PDB entry 9NEL | electron microscopy, 3.20 A resolution | chains A and B

# Chain A
Name: DNA primase
Notes: EC 2.7.7.-
Reference sequence: P10236 (PRIM_HHV11); residues 1-1058 here = UniProt positions 1-1058
Chain sequence (1058 residues; numbered 1 to 1058; the number before each row is that of its first residue):
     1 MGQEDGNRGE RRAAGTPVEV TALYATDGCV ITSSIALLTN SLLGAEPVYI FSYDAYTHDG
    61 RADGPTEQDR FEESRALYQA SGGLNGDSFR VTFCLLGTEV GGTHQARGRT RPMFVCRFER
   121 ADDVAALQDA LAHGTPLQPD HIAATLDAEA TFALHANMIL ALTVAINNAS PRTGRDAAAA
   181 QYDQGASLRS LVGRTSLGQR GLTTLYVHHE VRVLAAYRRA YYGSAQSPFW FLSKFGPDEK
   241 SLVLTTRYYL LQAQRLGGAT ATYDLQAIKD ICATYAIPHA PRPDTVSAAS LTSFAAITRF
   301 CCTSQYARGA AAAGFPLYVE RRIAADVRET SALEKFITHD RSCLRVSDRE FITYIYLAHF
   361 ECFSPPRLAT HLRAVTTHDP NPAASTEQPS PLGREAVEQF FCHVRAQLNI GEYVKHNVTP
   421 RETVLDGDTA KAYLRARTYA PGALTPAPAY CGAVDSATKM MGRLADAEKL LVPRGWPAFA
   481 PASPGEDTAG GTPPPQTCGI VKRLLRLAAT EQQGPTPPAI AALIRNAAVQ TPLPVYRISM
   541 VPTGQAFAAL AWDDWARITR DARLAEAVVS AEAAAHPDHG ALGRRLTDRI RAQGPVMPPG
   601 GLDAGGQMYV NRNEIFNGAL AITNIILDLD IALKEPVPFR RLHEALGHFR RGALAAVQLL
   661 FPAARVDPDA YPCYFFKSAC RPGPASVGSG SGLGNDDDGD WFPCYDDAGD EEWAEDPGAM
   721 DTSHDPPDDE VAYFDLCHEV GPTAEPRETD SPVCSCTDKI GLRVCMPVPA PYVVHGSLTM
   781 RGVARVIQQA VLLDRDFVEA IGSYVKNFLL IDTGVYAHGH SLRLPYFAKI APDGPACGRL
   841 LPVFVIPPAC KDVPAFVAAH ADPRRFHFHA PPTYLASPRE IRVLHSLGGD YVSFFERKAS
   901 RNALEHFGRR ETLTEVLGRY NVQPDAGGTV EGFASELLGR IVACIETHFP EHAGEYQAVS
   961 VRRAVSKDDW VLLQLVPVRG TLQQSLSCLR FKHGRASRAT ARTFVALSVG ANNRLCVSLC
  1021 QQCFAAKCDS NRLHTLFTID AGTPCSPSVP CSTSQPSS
Disordered / not traced: 1-16, 28, 42, 59-65, 100-107, 168-201, 257-259, 289-291, 405-891, 909-911, 922-923, 946-1003, 1008-1015, 1021-1038, 1041-1058
Construct notes: conflict Thr-260 (Gly in P10236)
Residues lining bound ligands: Amenamevir (A1BXD): Tyr-356, Leu-357, His-359, Phe-360, Phe-363, Pro-365, Ala-899, Asn-902, Ala-903, His-906
UniProt features mapped onto this chain:
  - zinc finger: Cys-988 to Cys-1028 (CHC2-type)
  - site (Essential for primase activity): Asp-628, Asp-630
  - natural variant: Val-211 (V211A: In strain: Nonneuroinvasive mutant HF10), Ser-364 (S364N: In strain: Nonneuroinvasive mutant HF10), Pro-515 (P515T: In strain: Nonneuroinvasive mutant HF10)
  - mutagenesis: Asp-628 (D628Q: Complete loss of primase activity)

# Chain B
Name: DNA replication helicase
Notes: EC 3.6.4.-
Reference sequence: P10189 (HELI_HHV11); residue numbers follow UniProt; this construct covers 40-776, 800-882
Chain sequence (843 residues; numbered 40 to 882 plus 22 insertion-coded residues; 22 numbers in that range are skipped by the numbering (no residue carries them; nothing is unmodelled there); the number before each row is that of its first residue; a row labelled like 798A-798V holds insertion residues (798A, then the next letters in order)):
    40 TSMHGVQPIL KRIRELSQQQ LDGAQVPHLQ WFRDVAALES PAGLPLREFP FAVYLITGNA
   100 GSGKSTCVQT INEVLDCVVT GATRIAAQNM YAKLSGAFLS RPINTIFHEF GFRGNHVQAQ
   160 LGQYPYTLTS NPASLEDLQR RDLTYYWEVI LDLTKRALAA SGGEELRNEF RALAALERTL
   220 GLAEGALTRL APATHGALPA FTRSNVIVID EAGLLGRHLL TAVVYCWWMI NALYHTPQYA
   280 ARLRPVLVCV GSPTQTASLE STFEHQKLRC SVRQSENVLT YLICNRTLRE YARLSYSWAI
   340 FINNKRCVEH EFGNLMKVLE YGLPITEEHM QFVDRFVVPE NYITNPANLP GWTRLFSSHK
   400 EVSAYMAKLH AYLKVTREGE FVVFTLPVLT FVSVKEFDEY RRLTHQPGLT IEKWLTANAS
   460 RITNYSQSQD QDAGHMRCEV HSKQQLVVAR NDVTYVLNSQ IAVTARLRKL VFGFSGTFRA
   520 FEAVLRDDSF VKTQGETSVE FAYRFLSRLI FSGLISFYNF LQRPGLDATQ RTLAYARMGE
   580 LTAEILSLRP KSSGVPTQAS VMADAGAPGE RAFDFKQLGP RDGGPDDFPD DDLDVIFAGL
   640 DEQQLDVFYC HYTPGEPETT AAVHTQFALL KRAFLGRFRI LQELFGEAFE VAPFSTYVDN
   700 VIFRGCEMLT GSPRGGLMSV ALQTDNYTLM GYTYARVFAF ADELRRRHAT ANVAELLEEA
   760 PLPYVVLRDQ HGFMSVV
   798 N
798A-798V TNISEFVESIDSTELAMAINAD
   800 YGISSKLAMT ITRSQGLSLD KVAICFTPGN LRLNSAYVAM SRTTSSEFLR MNLNPLRERH
   860 ERDDVISEHI LSALRDPNVV IVY
Disordered / not traced: 200-204, 220-221, 297-314, 375-381, 417-420, 426-467, 473-492, 498-726, 733-761, 766-774, 798A-798V
Residues lining bound ligands: Amenamevir (A1BXD): Asn-98, Ile-341, Asn-342, Asn-343, Cys-346, Gly-352, Met-355, Lys-356, Glu-359, Tyr-836, Tyr-882
UniProt features mapped onto this chain:
  - binding site (ATP): Gly-97 to Ser-104
  - natural variant: His-67 (H67R: In strain: Nonneuroinvasive mutant HF10), Leu-205 (L205S: In strain: Nonneuroinvasive mutant HF10), Val-662 (V662I: In strain: Nonneuroinvasive mutant HF10), Val-690 (V690G: In strain: Nonneuroinvasive mutant HF10)

# Interface between chain A and chain B
Pairs across the interface (84; chain A residue first):
  Glu-99(A) / Arg-228(B)  salt bridge
  Arg-111(A) / Leu-229(B)
  Asn-157(A) / Leu-226(B)
  Met-158(A) / Leu-229(B)  hydrophobic
  Ala-161(A) / Leu-212(B)  hydrophobic
  Leu-162(A) / Thr-233(B)
  Val-164(A) / Ala-211(B)  hydrophobic
  Val-164(A) / Leu-215(B)  hydrophobic
  Ala-165(A) / Thr-233(B)
  Ala-165(A) / His-234(B)
  Arg-212(A) / His-234(B)  hydrogen bond
  Ala-216(A) / Ala-232(B)
  Arg-219(A) / Ala-232(B)  hydrogen bond (side chain-backbone)
  Arg-219(A) / Thr-233(B)  hydrogen bond (side chain-backbone)
  Arg-219(A) / Gly-235(B)
  Ala-220(A) / Ala-232(B)
  Tyr-222(A) / Leu-138(B)
  Tyr-222(A) / Ser-139(B)  hydrogen bond (side chain-backbone)
  Tyr-222(A) / Arg-140(B)
  Tyr-222(A) / Pro-141(B)
  Gly-223(A) / Leu-138(B)
  Gln-226(A) / Leu-138(B)
  Trp-230(A) / Leu-138(B)  hydrophobic
  Lys-234(A) / Ser-134(B)  hydrogen bond (side chain-backbone)
  Lys-234(A) / Gly-135(B)
  Lys-234(A) / Ala-136(B)
  Lys-234(A) / Phe-137(B)  hydrogen bond (side chain-backbone)
  Tyr-249(A) / Glu-112(B)  hydrogen bond
  Thr-262(A) / Val-113(B)
  Tyr-263(A) / His-43(B)  hydrogen bond
  Tyr-263(A) / Gln-46(B)
  Asp-264(A) / Thr-109(B)
  Asp-264(A) / Glu-112(B)
  Leu-265(A) / Glu-112(B)
  Leu-265(A) / Ala-136(B)
  Ala-267(A) / Met-42(B)  hydrophobic
  Arg-322(A) / Met-42(B)
  Asp-326(A) / His-43(B)
  Val-327(A) / His-43(B)
  Thr-338(A) / Pro-876(B)
  Arg-341(A) / Ala-872(B)
  Arg-341(A) / Leu-873(B)  hydrogen bond (side chain-backbone)
  Arg-341(A) / Arg-874(B)
  Arg-341(A) / Asp-875(B)  hydrogen bond (side chain-backbone)
  Arg-341(A) / Val-878(B)
  Arg-341(A) / Ile-880(B)
  Ser-342(A) / Arg-874(B)
  Ser-342(A) / Asp-875(B)
  Ser-342(A) / Pro-876(B)
  Asp-348(A) / Glu-867(B)
  Asp-348(A) / Leu-870(B)
  Asp-348(A) / Arg-874(B)  salt bridge
  Arg-349(A) / Val-357(B)
  Arg-349(A) / Leu-362(B)
  Arg-349(A) / His-368(B)
  Phe-351(A) / Leu-873(B)
  Phe-351(A) / Arg-874(B)
  Ile-352(A) / Tyr-360(B)  hydrophobic
  Ile-352(A) / Leu-362(B)  hydrophobic
  Ile-352(A) / Leu-870(B)  hydrophobic
  Ile-352(A) / Leu-873(B)  hydrophobic
  Ile-355(A) / Ile-341(B)  hydrophobic
  Tyr-356(A) / Ile-341(B)  hydrogen bond (side chain-backbone)
  Tyr-356(A) / Lys-356(B)
  Tyr-356(A) / Tyr-360(B)
  His-359(A) / Ile-341(B)
  His-359(A) / Ile-880(B)
  His-359(A) / Tyr-882(B)
  Leu-368(A) / Thr-40(B)
  Phe-907(A) / His-349(B)
  Phe-907(A) / Glu-350(B)
  Cys-1016(A) / Asp-373(B)
  Ser-1018(A) / Leu-852(B)
  Leu-1019(A) / Asp-373(B)
  Leu-1019(A) / Asn-853(B)
  Cys-1020(A) / Arg-856(B)
  Ile-1039(A) / Val-372(B)
  Ile-1039(A) / Arg-374(B)
  Ile-1039(A) / Met-850(B)
  Ile-1039(A) / Asn-851(B)  hydrogen bond (backbone-backbone)
  Asp-1040(A) / Arg-374(B)  salt bridge
  Asp-1040(A) / Ser-845(B)
  Asp-1040(A) / Leu-848(B)
  Asp-1040(A) / Arg-849(B)
Interface residues without a listed pair, chain A (55 interface residues in all): Leu-96, Arg-109, Leu-160, Ala-215, Ile-323, Thr-330, Glu-334, Ile-337, Leu-344, Phe-363, Ala-903
Interface residues without a listed pair, chain B (61 interface residues in all): Leu-49, Gln-108, Leu-133, Pro-231, Phe-371, Ile-382, Glu-857

# In short
Chain A and chain B form an interface of 55 and 61 residues respectively; the contacts include 12 hydrogen
bonds and 3 salt bridges. Among the polar pairs are Glu-99(A)/Arg-228(B), Asp-348(A)/Arg-874(B) and
Asp-1040(A)/Arg-374(B). Amenamevir is bound between chain A and chain B.
Chain A is DNA primase and chain B is DNA replication helicase; the structure, The flexible portion of Cryo-EM
structure of Herpesvirus Helicase-Primase complex with amenamevir, was determined by electron microscopy.
